Entry 1WEG (X-ray diffraction, 1.80 A resolution); this record covers chain A.

# Chain A
Molecule: A/G-specific adenine glycosylase
From: Escherichia coli
Notes: EC 3.2.2.-; fragment: Catalytic Domain
UniProtKB: P17802 (MUTY_ECOLI); residue numbers follow UniProt; this construct covers 1-225
Chain sequence (225 residues; numbered 1 to 225; the number before each row is that of its first residue):
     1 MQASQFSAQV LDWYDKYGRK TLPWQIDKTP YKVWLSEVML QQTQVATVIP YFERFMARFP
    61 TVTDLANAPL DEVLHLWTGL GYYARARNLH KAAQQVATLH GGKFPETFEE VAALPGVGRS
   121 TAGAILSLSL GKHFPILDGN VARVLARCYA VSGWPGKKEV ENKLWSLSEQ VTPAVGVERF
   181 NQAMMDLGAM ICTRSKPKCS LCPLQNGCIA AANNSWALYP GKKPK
Differences from the reference sequence: engineered mutation Ala142 (Lys in P17802)
Ion coordination: 4Fe-4S cluster Fe: Cys192, Cys199, Cys202, Cys208
Small-molecule neighbours: 4Fe-4S cluster (SF4): Val144, Arg147, Cys148, Ile191, Cys192, Pro197, Lys198, Cys199, Cys202, Leu204, Gln205, Cys208, Ala210, Ala211, Trp216
What the authors report for this chain:
  - conformationally variable residues (order/disorder transition, side-chain flip): Arg19, Glu161
  - catalytic residues: Lys20
  - mutagenesis - K20A, K142A: unchanged catalytic activity
  - catalytic residues: Glu37, Asp138 (citing earlier work)
  - mutagenesis - D138C: decreased catalytic activity on A:G
  - mutagenesis - E37C, D138C: abolished catalytic activity on G:8-oxoG mismatch

# Summary
Chain A binds 4Fe-4S cluster. Cys192, Cys199, Cys202 and Cys208 form the 4Fe-4S cluster Fe site. From the
paper: catalytic residues Lys20, Glu37 and Asp138; E37C and D138C abolish catalytic activity on G:8-oxoG
mismatch; 4 substitutions were tested in all.
Chain A is A/G-specific adenine glycosylase (Escherichia coli); the structure, Catalytic Domain Of Muty From
Escherichia Coli K142A Mutant, was determined by X-ray diffraction (same publication as 1WEF and 1WEI).
